PDB entry 4PD4 | X-ray diffraction, 3.04 A resolution | chains E and I of the 11 polymer chains in the assembly

# Chain E
Molecule: Cytochrome b-c1 complex subunit Rieske, mitochondrial
Organism: Saccharomyces cerevisiae (strain ATCC 204508 / S288c)
Notes: EC 1.10.2.2
Reference sequence: P08067 (UCRI_YEAST); residue numbers follow UniProt; this construct covers 31-215
Chain sequence (185 residues; each row starts with the number of its first residue):
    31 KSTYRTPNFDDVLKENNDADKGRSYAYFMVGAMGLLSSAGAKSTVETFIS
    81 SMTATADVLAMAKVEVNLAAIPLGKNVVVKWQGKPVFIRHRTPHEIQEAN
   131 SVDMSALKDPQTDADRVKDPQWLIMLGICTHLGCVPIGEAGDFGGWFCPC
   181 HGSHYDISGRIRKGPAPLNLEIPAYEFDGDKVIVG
Curated features (UniProtKB/Swiss-Prot):
  - region: A90 to K93 (Hinge)
  - binding site ([2Fe-2S] cluster): C159, H161, C178, H181
  - mutagenesis: G157 (G157D: Loss of activity), C159 (C159S: Loss of activity), H161 (H161R: Loss of activity), G163 (G163D: Partial loss of activity), C164 (C164S: Loss of activity), P166 (P166L: Partial loss of activity), C178 (C178S/Y: Loss of activity), P179 (P179L: Partial loss of activity), C180 (C180S: Loss of activity), H181 (H181R: Loss of activity), S183 (S183L: Loss of activity), H184 (H184R: No loss of activity), 5 further mutagenesis entries in UniProt
Cystine bridges: C164-C180
Ion coordination: 2Fe-2S cluster Fe: C159, H161, C178, H181
Ligand contacts:
  - 1,2-diacyl-glycerol-3-sn-phosphate (3PH), molecule 1: V60, M63, G64, S67
  - 1,2-diacyl-glycerol-3-sn-phosphate (3PH), molecule 2: S67, G70, A71, S73, T74, V75, T77, F78
  - 2Fe-2S cluster (FES): C159, H161, L162, G163, C164, C178, C180, H181, G182, S183, P195
Reported in the primary citation:
  - binding site for Atovaquone: H181
  - 2Fe-2S cluster coordination: H181

# Chain I
Molecule: Cytochrome b-c1 complex subunit 9
Organism: Saccharomyces cerevisiae (strain ATCC 204508 / S288c)
Reference sequence: P22289 (QCR9_YEAST); residues 2-58 here = UniProt positions 2-58
Chain sequence (57 residues; each row starts with the number of its first residue):
     2 SFSSLYKTFFKRNAVFVGTIFAGAFVFQTVFDTAITSWYENHNKGKLWKD
    52 VKARIAA

# How chain E and chain I interact
Pairs across the interface - 32 pairs, chain E then chain I:
  D48(E) - S4(I)  hydrogen bond
  D50(E) - S4(I)
  D50(E) - K8(I)  salt bridge
  D50(E) - R13(I)  salt bridge
  K51(E) - F3(I)
  K51(E) - S4(I)
  R53(E) - R13(I)
  S54(E) - S4(I)
  S54(E) - Y7(I)
  S54(E) - K8(I)
  Y55(E) - S2(I)  hydrogen bond (side chain-backbone)
  Y57(E) - Y7(I)
  Y57(E) - N14(I)
  Y57(E) - A15(I)
  F58(E) - Y7(I)
  G61(E) - V16(I)
  G61(E) - I21(I)
  G64(E) - I21(I)
  L65(E) - I21(I)
  L65(E) - G24(I)
  L65(E) - A25(I)
  L65(E) - F28(I)  hydrophobic
  L66(E) - F28(I)  hydrophobic
  S68(E) - I21(I)
  S68(E) - F22(I)
  A69(E) - A25(I)
  A69(E) - F28(I)  hydrophobic
  A69(E) - Q29(I)  hydrogen bond (backbone-side chain)
  K72(E) - F26(I)
  K72(E) - Q29(I)  hydrogen bond
  S73(E) - Q29(I)  hydrogen bond
  E76(E) - Q29(I)

# Overview
17 residues of chain E face 16 of chain I across their interface; the contacts include 5 hydrogen bonds and 2
salt bridges. Polar contacts include D50(E)-K8(I), D50(E)-R13(I) and D48(E)-S4(I). Chain E binds
1,2-diacyl-glycerol-3-sn-phosphate and 2Fe-2S cluster. From the paper: a binding site for Atovaquone at
H181(E); 2Fe-2S cluster coordination by H181(E).
Chain E is Cytochrome b-c1 complex subunit Rieske, mitochondrial and chain I is Cytochrome b-c1 complex
subunit 9, both from Saccharomyces cerevisiae (strain ATCC 204508 / S288c); the structure, Structural analysis
of atovaquone-inhibited cytochrome bc1 complex reveals the molecular basis of antimalarial drug action, was
determined by X-ray diffraction.
